1P3P - chains J and H of the 10 polymer chains in the assembly; structure by X-ray diffraction, 2.70 A resolution.

== Chain J ==
Molecule: Palindromic 146bp Human Alpha-Satellite DNA fragment
Source organism: Homo sapiens
Sequence (146 nucleotides; numbered 147 to 292; the number before each row is that of its first residue):
   147 ATCAATATCCACCTGCAGATTCTACCAAAAGTGTATTTGGAAACTGCTCC
   197 ATCAAAAGGCATGTTCAGCGGAATTCCGCTGAACATGCCTTTTGATGGAG
   247 CAGTTTCCAAATACACTTTTGGTAGAATCTGCAGGTGGATATTGAT

== Chain H ==
Molecule: Histone H2B
Source organism: Xenopus laevis
UniProtKB: P02281 (H2B1_XENLA); residues 1398-1522 here correspond to UniProt positions 1-125 (UniProt number = residue number - 1397)
Amino-acid sequence (125 residues; row label = number of the first residue in the row):
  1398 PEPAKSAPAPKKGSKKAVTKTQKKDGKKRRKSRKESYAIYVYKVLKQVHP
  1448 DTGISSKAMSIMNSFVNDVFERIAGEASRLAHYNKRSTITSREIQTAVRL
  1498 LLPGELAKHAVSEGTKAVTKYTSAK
Disordered / not traced: 1398-1426
Construct notes: conflict Gln1419 (Pro23 in P02281), Leu1442 (Met46 in P02281), Ser1457 (Gly61 in P02281), Val1466 (Ile70 in P02281)
UniProt features mapped onto this chain:
  - modified residue: Lys1413 (N6-acetyllysine)

== Chain J / chain H interface ==
Pairs across the interface - 14 pairs, chain J then chain H:
  DA165(J) - Ser1452(H)  phosphate contact
  DA165(J) - Ser1453(H)  hydrogen bond to the phosphate
  DT166(J) - Tyr1439(H)  phosphate contact
  DA174(J) - Arg1430(H)  sugar contact
  DA175(J) - Glu1432(H)  phosphate contact
  DG185(J) - Ser1484(H)  sugar contact
  DG185(J) - Thr1485(H)  phosphate contact
  DG186(J) - Arg1483(H)  phosphate contact
  DG186(J) - Ser1484(H)  hydrogen bond to the phosphate
  DG186(J) - Thr1485(H)  hydrogen bond to the phosphate
  DA187(J) - Arg1483(H)  salt bridge to the phosphate
  DG249(J) - Arg1427(H)  phosphate contact
  DG249(J) - Ser1429(H)  hydrogen bond to the phosphate
  DT250(J) - Arg1427(H)  phosphate contact
Also at the interface, not in a pair above, chain H (13 interface residues in all): Lys1428, Ile1451, Lys1482

== Overview ==
Chain J and chain H form an interface of 9 and 13 residues respectively; the contacts include 4 hydrogen bonds
and 1 salt bridge. Polar pairs include DA165(J)-Ser1453(H), DG186(J)-Ser1484(H) and DG186(J)-Thr1485(H).
Here chain J is Palindromic 146bp Human Alpha-Satellite DNA fragment (Homo sapiens) and chain H is Histone H2B
(Xenopus laevis). Entry 1P3P (Crystallographic Studies of Nucleosome Core Particles containing Histone 'Sin'
Mutants) was determined by X-ray diffraction together with 1P34, 1P3A, 1P3B, 1P3F, 1P3G, 1P3I and 4 further
entries from the same study.
